Entry 8RJK (electron microscopy, 5.91 A resolution (low resolution: residue-level contacts below are approximate; hydrogen-bond / salt-bridge calls are withheld)); this record covers chains Z and b of the 54 polymer chains in the assembly.

[Chain Z (and b)]
Molecule: Citrate synthase
Organism: Synechococcus elongatus PCC 7942
Notes: chain b of this document is another copy of the same molecule, construct and numbering; everything in this record applies to it too
UniProtKB: Q31QM5 (Q31QM5_SYNE7); residue numbers follow UniProt; this construct covers 1-386
Chain sequence (394 residues; each row starts with the number of its first residue):
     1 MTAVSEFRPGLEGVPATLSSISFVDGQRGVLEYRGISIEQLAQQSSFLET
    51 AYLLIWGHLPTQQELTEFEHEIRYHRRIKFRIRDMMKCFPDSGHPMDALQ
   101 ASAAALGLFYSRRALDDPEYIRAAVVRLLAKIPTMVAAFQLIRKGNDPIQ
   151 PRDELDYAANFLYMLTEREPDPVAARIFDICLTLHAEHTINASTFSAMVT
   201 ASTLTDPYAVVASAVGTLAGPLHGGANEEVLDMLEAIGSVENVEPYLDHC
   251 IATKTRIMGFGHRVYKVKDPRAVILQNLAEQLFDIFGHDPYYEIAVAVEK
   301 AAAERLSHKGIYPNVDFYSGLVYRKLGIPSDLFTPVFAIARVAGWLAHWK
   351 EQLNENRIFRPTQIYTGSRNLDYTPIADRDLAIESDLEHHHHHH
Disordered / not traced: 1-4, 113-116, 380-394 (chain b: 1-4, 114-117, 224, 287-289, 378-394)
Differences from the reference sequence: engineered mutation R369 (His in Q31QM5); expression tag (387-394)
What the authors report for this chain:
  - mutagenesis - L18Q: unchanged catalytic activity on saturating substrate conditions

[Interface between chain Z and chain b]
Pairs across the interface (73):
  G10(Z) with F359(b)
  L11(Z) with F359(b); R360(b); P361(b)
  E12(Z) with R360(b); P361(b); T362(b)
  G13(Z) with T362(b)
  V14(Z) with E6(b); T362(b)
  P15(Z) with E6(b); T362(b); Q363(b); I364(b)
  A16(Z) with Q363(b); I364(b)
  T17(Z) with I364(b)
  L18(Z) with T366(b)
  S19(Z) with I364(b); T366(b); G367(b)
  S20(Z) with T366(b); G367(b)
  R34(Z) with S368(b); L371(b)
  G35(Z) with S368(b); R369(b); N370(b); L371(b)
  I36(Z) with L371(b)
  S37(Z) with L371(b)
  L59(Z) with A377(b)
  P60(Z) with A377(b)
  T61(Z) with A377(b)
  M85(Z) with C88(b)
  P90(Z) with L108(b)
  A101(Z) with A104(b)
  A104(Z) with A101(b); A104(b)
  A105(Z) with A101(b)
  L108(Z) with P90(b)
  S111(Z) with S92(b); G93(b)
  R112(Z) with S92(b)
  T203(Z) with A219(b); G220(b); P221(b)
  L204(Z) with P221(b)
  T205(Z) with G220(b)
  A209(Z) with G216(b)
  T217(Z) with T200(b)
  P221(Z) with T203(b)
  L222(Z) with T203(b)
  F359(Z) with E12(b); A192(b)
  R360(Z) with E12(b)
  P361(Z) with G13(b); I190(b)
  T362(Z) with G13(b); V14(b); P15(b); A16(b)
  Q363(Z) with P15(b); A16(b); T17(b)
  I364(Z) with T17(b); L18(b); S19(b)
  Y365(Z) with S19(b)
  T366(Z) with L18(b); S19(b); S20(b)
  L371(Z) with G35(b)
Also at the interface, not in a pair above, chain Z (48 interface residues in all): E32, C88, I190, S213, G216, G367
Also at the interface, not in a pair above, chain b (46 interface residues in all): G10, M85, A105, A209, S213, L222, Y365

[Summary]
Chain Z and chain b form an interface of 48 and 46 residues respectively. From the paper: L18Q of chain Z
leaves catalytic activity on saturating substrate conditions unchanged.
Both chains are Citrate synthase (Synechococcus elongatus PCC 7942). Entry 8RJK (Pseudoatomic model of a
second-order Sierpinski triangle formed by the citrate synthase from Synechococcus elongatus) was determined
by electron microscopy together with 8BP7, 8BEI, 8RJL and 8AN1 from the same study.
